Entry 4X6Z (X-ray diffraction, 2.70 A resolution); this record covers chains A and G of the 30 polymer chains in the assembly.

== Chain A ==
Protein: Proteasome subunit alpha type-1
From: Saccharomyces cerevisiae (strain ATCC 204508 / S288c)
Notes: EC 3.4.25.1
Reference sequence: P21243 (PSA1_YEAST); residues 1-252 here = UniProt positions 1-252
Chain sequence (252 residues; numbered 1 to 252; the number before each row is that of its first residue):
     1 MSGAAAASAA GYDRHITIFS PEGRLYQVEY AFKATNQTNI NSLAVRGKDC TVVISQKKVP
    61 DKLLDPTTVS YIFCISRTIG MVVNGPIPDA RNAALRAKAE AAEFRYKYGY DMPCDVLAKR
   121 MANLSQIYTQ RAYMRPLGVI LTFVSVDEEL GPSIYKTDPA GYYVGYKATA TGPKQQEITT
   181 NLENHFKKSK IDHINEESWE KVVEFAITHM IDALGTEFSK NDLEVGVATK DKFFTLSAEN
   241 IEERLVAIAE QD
Not modelled in the structure: 1-10

== Chain G ==
Protein: Probable proteasome subunit alpha type-7
From: Saccharomyces cerevisiae (strain ATCC 204508 / S288c)
Notes: EC 3.4.25.1
Reference sequence: P21242 (PSA7_YEAST); residues 0-287 here correspond to UniProt positions 1-288 (UniProt number = residue number + 1)
Chain sequence (288 residues; each row starts with the number of its first residue; numbering starts at 0):
     0 MTSIGTGYDL SNSVFSPDGR NFQVEYAVKA VENGTTSIGI KCNDGVVFAV EKLITSKLLV
    60 PQKNVKIQVV DRHIGCVYSG LIPDGRHLVN RGREEAASFK KLYKTPIPIP AFADRLGQYV
   120 QAHTLYNSVR PFGVSTIFGG VDKNGAHLYM LEPSGSYWGY KGAATGKGRQ SAKAELEKLV
   180 DHHPEGLSAR EAVKQAAKII YLAHEDNKEK DFELEISWCS LSETNGLHKF VKGDLLQEAI
   240 DFAQKEINGD DDEDEDDSDN VMSSDDENAP VATNANATTD QEGDIHLE
Not modelled in the structure: 0-3, 248-287
UniProt features mapped onto this chain:
  - modified residue: T1 (N-acetylthreonine)

== How chain A and chain G interact ==
Pairs across the interface (68; chain A residue first):
  R14(A) - Y7(G)
  H15(A) - T5(G)  hydrogen bond (side chain-backbone)
  H15(A) - G6(G)  hydrogen bond (side chain-backbone)
  H15(A) - Y7(G)
  H15(A) - V13(G)
  Q27(A) - V13(G)
  Q27(A) - F14(G)  hydrogen bond (side chain-backbone)
  Y30(A) - Y7(G)
  Y30(A) - F14(G)
  Y30(A) - S15(G)
  Y30(A) - P16(G)  hydrophobic
  Y30(A) - G18(G)
  A31(A) - F14(G)  hydrophobic
  K33(A) - P16(G)
  K33(A) - D17(G)
  A34(A) - F14(G)  hydrophobic
  A34(A) - G18(G)
  Q37(A) - G18(G)  hydrogen bond (side chain-backbone)
  Q37(A) - R19(G)
  K62(A) - K160(G)
  K62(A) - E176(G)
  K62(A) - D180(G)  salt bridge
  L63(A) - Y159(G)
  L63(A) - K160(G)  hydrogen bond (backbone-backbone)
  L63(A) - G161(G)
  L63(A) - K172(G)
  L63(A) - L175(G)  hydrophobic
  L63(A) - E176(G)
  L63(A) - V179(G)  hydrophobic
  L64(A) - W157(G)  hydrophobic
  L64(A) - G158(G)
  L64(A) - Y159(G)  hydrophobic
  L64(A) - K160(G)
  D65(A) - K40(G)  salt bridge
  D65(A) - G158(G)  hydrogen bond (backbone-backbone)
  D65(A) - Y159(G)
  T68(A) - W157(G)
  T68(A) - G158(G)  hydrogen bond (side chain-backbone)
  V69(A) - W157(G)  hydrophobic
  S70(A) - W157(G)
  Y71(A) - W157(G)
  I87(A) - S155(G)
  I87(A) - W157(G)  hydrophobic
  P88(A) - Q120(G)
  P88(A) - S153(G)
  P88(A) - G154(G)
  P88(A) - S155(G)
  D89(A) - Q120(G)  hydrogen bond
  R91(A) - D113(G)
  R91(A) - Q117(G)  hydrogen bond (backbone-side chain)
  R91(A) - G154(G)
  R91(A) - Y156(G)  hydrogen bond (side chain-backbone)
  R91(A) - W157(G)
  N92(A) - Q117(G)
  N92(A) - Q120(G)  hydrogen bond
  N92(A) - L124(G)
  L95(A) - Q117(G)
  Y133(A) - L124(G)
  Y133(A) - Y125(G)
  M134(A) - Y125(G)  hydrophobic
  R135(A) - S12(G)
  R135(A) - F14(G)
  R135(A) - Q120(G)
  R135(A) - T123(G)  hydrogen bond (side chain-backbone)
  R135(A) - L124(G)
  P136(A) - F14(G)
  L137(A) - Q120(G)
  L137(A) - L124(G)  hydrophobic
Interface residues without a listed pair, chain A (29 interface residues in all): P66, G138

== Overview ==
29 residues of chain A and 32 residues of chain G are in contact; the contacts include 12 hydrogen bonds and 2
salt bridges. Among the polar pairs are K62(A)-D180(G), D65(A)-K40(G) and H15(A)-T5(G).
Chain A is Proteasome subunit alpha type-1 and chain G is Probable proteasome subunit alpha type-7, both from
Saccharomyces cerevisiae (strain ATCC 204508 / S288c); the structure, Yeast 20S proteasome in complex with
PR-VI modulator, was determined by X-ray diffraction.
